PDB entry 3FH7 | X-ray diffraction, 2.05 A resolution | chain A

== Chain A ==
Protein: Leukotriene A-4 hydrolase
Organism: Homo sapiens
Notes: EC 3.3.2.6
UniProt: P09960 (LKHA4_HUMAN); residues 0-610 here correspond to UniProt positions 1-611 (UniProt number = residue number + 1)
Chain sequence (611 residues; row label = number of the first residue in the row; numbering starts at 0):
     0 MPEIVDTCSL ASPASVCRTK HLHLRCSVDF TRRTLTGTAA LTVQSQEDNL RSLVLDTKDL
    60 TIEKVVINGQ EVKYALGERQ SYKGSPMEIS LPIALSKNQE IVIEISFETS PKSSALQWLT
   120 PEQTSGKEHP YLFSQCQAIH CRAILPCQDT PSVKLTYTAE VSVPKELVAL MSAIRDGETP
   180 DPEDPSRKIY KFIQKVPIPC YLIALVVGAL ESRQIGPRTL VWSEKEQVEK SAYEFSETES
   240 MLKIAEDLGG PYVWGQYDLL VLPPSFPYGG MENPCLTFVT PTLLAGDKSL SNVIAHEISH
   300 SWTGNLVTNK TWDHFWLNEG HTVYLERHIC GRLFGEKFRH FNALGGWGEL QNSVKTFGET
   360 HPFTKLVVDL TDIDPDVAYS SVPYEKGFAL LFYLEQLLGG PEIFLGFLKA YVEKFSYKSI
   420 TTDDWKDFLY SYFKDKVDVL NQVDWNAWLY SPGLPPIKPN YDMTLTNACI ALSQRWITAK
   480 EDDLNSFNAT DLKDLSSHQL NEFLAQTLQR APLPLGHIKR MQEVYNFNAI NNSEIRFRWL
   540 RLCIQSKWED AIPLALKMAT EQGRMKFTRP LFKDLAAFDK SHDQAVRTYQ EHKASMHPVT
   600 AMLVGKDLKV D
Not modelled in the structure: 0-3
Bound ions: ytterbium (III) ion site 1: D47, D481 (together with acetate ion); ytterbium (III) ion site 2 near D175 (its only coordinating residue here); Zn2+: H295, H299, E318 (together with 25P); ytterbium (III) ion site 3 near D426 (its only coordinating residue here)
Residues lining bound ligands: 25P (4-[(2S)-2-{[4-(4-chlorophenoxy)phenoxy]methyl}pyrrolidin-1-yl]butanoate): Q134, Q136, A137, Y267, G269, M270, E271, H295, E296, H299, W311, F314, E318, V367, L369, P374, D375, A377, Y378, P382, Y383
UniProt features mapped onto this chain:
  - active site: E296 (Proton acceptor), Y383 (Proton donor)
  - binding site (a peptide): Q134 to Q136, P266 to E271, R563 to K565
  - binding site (Zn(2+)): H295, H299, E318
  - site: E271 (Pro-Gly-Pro binding), D375 (Essential for epoxide hydrolase activity, but not for aminopeptidase activity), Y378 (Covalently modified during suicide inhibition by leukotrienes), G562 (Pro-Gly-Pro binding)
  - modified residue: K72 (N6-acetyllysine), K336 (N6-acetyllysine), K413 (N6-acetyllysine), S415 (Phosphoserine), K572 (N6-acetyllysine)

== Overview ==
Bound to chain A: compound 25P. D47 and D481 form the ytterbium (III) ion site 1. H295, H299 and E318 form the
Zn2+ site. From UniProt: active-site residues E296 and Y383, 12 peptide-binding residues and 3 Zn2+-binding
residues.
Chain A is Leukotriene A-4 hydrolase (Homo sapiens); the structure, Leukotriene A4 Hydrolase complexed with
inhibitor 4-[(2S)-2-{[4-(4-chlorophenoxy)phenoxy]methyl}pyrrolidin-1-yl]butanoate, was determined by X-ray
diffraction, deposited together with 3FH5, 3FH8, 3FHE, 3FTZ and 3FUL.
